Entry 4D7N (X-ray diffraction, 1.76 A resolution); this record covers chain A.

== Chain A ==
Molecule: Tetracycline repressor, class D
From: Escherichia coli
Reference sequence: A0A017KEE3 (A0A017KEE3_ECOLX); residues 3-218 here = UniProt positions 3-218
Amino-acid sequence (217 residues; each row starts with the number of its first residue):
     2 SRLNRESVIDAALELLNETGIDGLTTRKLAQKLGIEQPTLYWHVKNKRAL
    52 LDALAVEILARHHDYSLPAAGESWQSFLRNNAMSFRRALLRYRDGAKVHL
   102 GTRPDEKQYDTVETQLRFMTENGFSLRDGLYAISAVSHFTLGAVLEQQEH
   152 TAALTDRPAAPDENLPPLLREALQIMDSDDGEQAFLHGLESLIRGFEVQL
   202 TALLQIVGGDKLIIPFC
Disordered / not traced: 154-164, 210-218
Sequence notes: expression tag (2)
Bound ions: K+ site 1: His100, Thr103 (together with 5a,6-anhydrotetracycline); K+ site 2 near Glu172 (its only coordinating residue here)
Ligand contacts: 5a,6-anhydrotetracycline (TDC): Leu60, His64, Ser67, Asn82, Phe86, His100, Thr103, Arg104, Pro105, Gln109, Thr112, Val113, Gln116, Leu117, Leu131, Ile134, Ser138, Leu170, Ala173, Leu174, Met177

== Summary ==
Bound to chain A: 5a,6-anhydrotetracycline. His100 and Thr103 coordinate K+ site 1.
Chain A is Tetracycline repressor, class D (Escherichia coli); the structure, TetR(D) in complex with
anhydrotetracycline and potassium, was determined by X-ray diffraction, deposited together with 4D7M, 4V2F,
4V2G and 2XPU.
